253L - chain A; structure by X-ray diffraction, 2.00 A resolution.

# Chain A
Protein: Lysozyme
From: Enterobacteria phage T4
Notes: EC 3.2.1.17
UniProtKB: P00720 (LYS_BPT4); numbering as in UniProt (aligned over 1-164)
Sequence (164 residues; each row starts with the number of its first residue):
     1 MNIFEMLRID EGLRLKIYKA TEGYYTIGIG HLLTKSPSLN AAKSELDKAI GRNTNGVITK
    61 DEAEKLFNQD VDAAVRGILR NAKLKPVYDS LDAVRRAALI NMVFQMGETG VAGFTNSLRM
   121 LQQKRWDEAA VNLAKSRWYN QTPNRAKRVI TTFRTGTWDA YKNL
Sequence notes: engineered mutation Ala20 (Asp in P00720), Thr54 (Cys in P00720), Ala97 (Cys in P00720)
What the authors report for this chain:
  - catalytic residues: Glu11

# In short
From the paper: the catalytic residue Glu11.
Chain A is Lysozyme (Enterobacteria phage T4); the structure, LYSOZYME, was determined by X-ray diffraction
(same publication as 254L and 255L).
